2ER8 - chains E and A of the 4 polymer chains in the assembly; structure by X-ray diffraction, 2.85 A resolution.

Chain E:
Molecule: 12-nt DNA strand
Sequence (12 nucleotides; each row starts with the number of its first residue):
     1 CCCGGTACCG GG

Chain A:
Molecule: Regulatory protein LEU3
Source organism: Saccharomyces cerevisiae
Reference sequence: P08638 (LEUR_YEAST); numbering as in UniProt (aligned over 32-103)
Amino-acid sequence (72 residues; numbered 32 to 103; the number before each row is that of its first residue):
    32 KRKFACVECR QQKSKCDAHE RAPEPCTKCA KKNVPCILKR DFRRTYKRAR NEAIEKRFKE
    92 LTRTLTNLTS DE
Unresolved in the structure: 100-103
Swiss-Prot annotation at these positions:
  - DNA-binding region: Cys-37 to Cys-67 (Zn(2)-C6 fungal-type)
Metal / ion sites: Zn2+ site 1: Cys-37, Cys-57, Cys-60, Cys-67; Zn2+ site 2: Cys-37, Cys-40, Cys-47, Cys-57

Chain E / chain A interface:
Residue-residue contacts - 10 pairs, chain E then chain A:
  DA7(E) / Lys-34(A)  sugar contact
  DA7(E) / Phe-35(A)  phosphate contact
  DA7(E) / Ala-36(A)  hydrogen bond to the phosphate
  DA7(E) / Arg-41(A)  salt bridge to the phosphate
  DC8(E) / Lys-44(A)  base contact
  DC8(E) / Ser-45(A)  phosphate contact
  DC8(E) / Lys-46(A)  salt bridge to the phosphate
  DC8(E) / Cys-47(A)  hydrogen bond to the phosphate
  DC9(E) / Lys-44(A)  hydrogen bond to the base
  DC9(E) / Lys-46(A)  phosphate contact
Other interface residues (no listed pair), chain E (5 interface residues in all): DT6, DG12
Other interface residues (no listed pair), chain A (9 interface residues in all): Arg-79

Overview:
5 residues of chain E and 9 residues of chain A are in contact; the contacts include 3 hydrogen bonds and 2
salt bridges. Polar contacts include DC9(E)/Lys-44(A), DA7(E)/Ala-36(A) and DC8(E)/Cys-47(A). Cys-37(A),
Cys-57(A), Cys-60(A) and Cys-67(A) form the Zn2+ site 1.
Here chain E is a 12-nt DNA strand and chain A is Regulatory protein LEU3 (Saccharomyces cerevisiae). Entry
2ER8 (Crystal Structure of Leu3 DNA-binding domain complexed with a 12mer DNA duplex) was determined by X-ray
diffraction (same publication as 2ERE and 2ERG).
